8EUE - chains F and J of the 10 polymer chains in the assembly; structure by electron microscopy, 3.48 A resolution.

== Chain F ==
Molecule: Histone H4
UniProt: P62798 (H4_XENBO); residue numbers follow UniProt; this construct covers 1-103
Chain sequence (103 residues; row label = number of the first residue in the row):
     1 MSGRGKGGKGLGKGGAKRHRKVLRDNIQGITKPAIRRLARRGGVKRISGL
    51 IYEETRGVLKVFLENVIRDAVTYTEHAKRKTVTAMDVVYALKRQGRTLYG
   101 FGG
Unresolved in the structure: 1-24
UniProt features mapped onto this chain:
  - DNA-binding region: Lys17 to Lys21
  - modified residue: Ser2 (N-acetylserine), Arg4 (Asymmetric dimethylarginine), Lys6 (N6-(2-hydroxyisobutyryl)lysine), Lys9 (N6-(2-hydroxyisobutyryl)lysine), Lys13 (N6-(2-hydroxyisobutyryl)lysine), Lys17 (N6-(2-hydroxyisobutyryl)lysine), Lys21 (N6,N6,N6-trimethyllysine), Lys32 (N6-(2-hydroxyisobutyryl)lysine), Lys45 (N6-(2-hydroxyisobutyryl)lysine), Ser48 (Phosphoserine), Tyr52 (Phosphotyrosine), Lys60 (N6-(2-hydroxyisobutyryl)lysine), Lys78 (N6-(2-hydroxyisobutyryl)lysine), Lys80 (N6-(2-hydroxyisobutyryl)lysine), Tyr89 (Phosphotyrosine), Lys92 (N6-(2-hydroxyisobutyryl)lysine)
  - cross-link (Glycyl lysine isopeptide (Lys-Gly)): Lys32 (interchain with G-Cter in UFM1), Lys92 (interchain with G-Cter in ubiquitin)

== Chain J ==
Molecule: 227-nt DNA strand
Sequence (227 nucleotides; row label = number of the first residue in the row; numbers below 1 keep their minus sign (DT-153 is residue -153)):
  -153 TCGGTACCCGGGGATCCTCTAGAGTGGGAGCTCGGAACACTATCCGACTG
  -103 GCACCGGCAAGGTCGCTGTTCAATACATGCACAGGATGTATATATCTGAC
   -53 ACGTGCCTGGAGACTAGGGAGTAATCCCCTTGGCGGTTAAAACGCGGGGG
    -3 ACAGCGCGTACGTGCGTTTAAGCGGTGCTAGAGCTGTCTACGACCAATTG
    47 AGCGGCCTCGGCACCGGGATTCTCCAG
Unresolved in the structure: -153 to -73, 73

== Chain F / chain J interface ==
Contacting residue pairs - 12 pairs, chain F then chain J:
  Lys45(F) with DG8(J), phosphate contact
  Arg46(F) with DC7(J), hydrogen bond to the phosphate; DG8(J), salt bridge to the phosphate
  Ile47(F) with DC7(J), phosphate contact; DG8(J), hydrogen bond to the phosphate
  Ser48(F) with DC7(J), phosphate contact
  Gly49(F) with DC7(J), hydrogen bond to the phosphate
  Lys78(F) with DA28(J), phosphate contact
  Arg79(F) with DA28(J), phosphate contact
  Lys80(F) with DG27(J), salt bridge to the phosphate; DA28(J), hydrogen bond to the phosphate
  Thr81(F) with DA28(J), hydrogen bond to the phosphate

== In short ==
9 residues of chain F face 4 of chain J across their interface; the contacts include 5 hydrogen bonds and 2
salt bridges. Polar contacts include Arg46(F)-DC7(J), Ile47(F)-DG8(J) and Gly49(F)-DC7(J). Curated annotation
(UniProt) lists a DNA-binding region on chain F.
Chain F is Histone H4 and chain J is a 227-nt DNA strand; the structure, Class1 of the INO80-Nucleosome
complex, was determined by electron microscopy, deposited together with 8ETS, 8ETT, 8ETU, 8ETV, 8ETW, 8EU9,
8EUF and 8EUJ.
